Entry 3GXA (X-ray diffraction, 2.25 A resolution); this record covers chain A.

# Chain A
Name: Outer membrane lipoprotein GNA1946
Organism: Neisseria meningitidis
Notes: fragment: residues in UNP 22-287
UniProt: Q7BMQ8 (Q7BMQ8_NEIME); numbering as in UniProt (aligned over 22-287)
Sequence (275 residues; row label = number of the first residue in the row):
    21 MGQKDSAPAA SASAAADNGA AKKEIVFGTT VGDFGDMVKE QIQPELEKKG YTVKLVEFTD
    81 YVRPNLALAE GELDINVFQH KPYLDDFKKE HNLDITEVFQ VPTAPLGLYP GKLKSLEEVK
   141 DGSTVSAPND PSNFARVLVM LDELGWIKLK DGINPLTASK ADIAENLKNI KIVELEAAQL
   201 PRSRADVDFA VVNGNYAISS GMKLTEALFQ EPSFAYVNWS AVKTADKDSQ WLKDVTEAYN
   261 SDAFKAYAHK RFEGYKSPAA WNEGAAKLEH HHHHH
Unresolved in the structure: 21-42, 282-295
Construct notes: expression tag (21, 288-295)
Small-molecule neighbours: methionine (MET): Phe54, Tyr81, Phe98, Gln99, His100, Tyr103, Thr123, Ala124, Asn153, Arg156, Asn213, Gly214, Asn215, Tyr236, Asn238

# Overview
Chain A binds methionine.
Chain A is Outer membrane lipoprotein GNA1946 (Neisseria meningitidis); the structure, Crystal structure of
GNA1946, was determined by X-ray diffraction (same publication as 3IR1).
